Entry 8QKT (X-ray diffraction, 3.26 A resolution); this record covers chains CCC and JJJ of the 10 polymer chains in the assembly.

[Chain CCC]
Molecule: Histone H2A
Organism: Homo sapiens
UniProtKB: H2QSF5 (H2QSF5_PANTR); residues 14-118 here correspond to UniProt positions 15-119 (UniProt number = residue number + 1)
Amino-acid sequence (105 residues; row label = number of the first residue in the row):
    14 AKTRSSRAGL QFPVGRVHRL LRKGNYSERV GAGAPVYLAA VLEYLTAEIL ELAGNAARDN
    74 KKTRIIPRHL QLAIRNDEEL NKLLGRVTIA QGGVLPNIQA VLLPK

[Chain JJJ]
Molecule: 167-nt DNA strand
Organism: synthetic construct
Sequence (167 nucleotides; numbered -83 to 83; the number before each row is that of its first residue; numbers below 1 keep their minus sign (DA-83 is residue -83)):
   -83 ATCTTTTTTT TTTCACAATC CCGGTGCCGA GGCCGCTCAA TTGGTCGTAG ACAGCTCTAG
   -23 CACCGCTTAA ACGCACGTAC GGATTCCGTA CGTGCGTTTA AGCGGTGCTA GAGCTGTCTA
    37 CGACCAATTG AGCGGCCTCG GCACCGGGAT TGTGAAAAAA AAAAGAT
Metal / ion sites: Mn2+ site 1 near DG-61 (its only coordinating residue here); Mn2+ site 2 near DG-34 (its only coordinating residue here); Mn2+ site 3 near DG-3 (its only coordinating residue here); Mn2+ site 4 near DG38 (its only coordinating residue here); Mn2+ site 5 near DG50 (its only coordinating residue here); Mn2+ site 6 near DG63 (its only coordinating residue here)

[Interface between chain CCC and chain JJJ]
Pairs across the interface (15; chain CCC residue first):
  Arg29(CCC) with DG48(JJJ), hydrogen bond to the phosphate; DC49(JJJ), salt bridge to the phosphate
  Arg35(CCC) with DA39(JJJ), phosphate contact
  Arg42(CCC) with DG38(JJJ), hydrogen bond to the sugar; DA39(JJJ), sugar contact
  Val43(CCC) with DG38(JJJ), sugar contact; DA39(JJJ), hydrogen bond to the phosphate
  Gly44(CCC) with DG38(JJJ), phosphate contact
  Ala45(CCC) with DG38(JJJ), phosphate contact
  Lys75(CCC) with DC58(JJJ), phosphate contact; DA59(JJJ), salt bridge to the phosphate
  Thr76(CCC) with DG57(JJJ), sugar contact; DC58(JJJ), hydrogen bond to the phosphate
  Arg77(CCC) with DG57(JJJ), hydrogen bond to the sugar; DC58(JJJ), hydrogen bond to the phosphate
Other interface residues (no listed pair), chain CCC (13 interface residues in all): Thr16, Pro26, His31, Lys74
Other interface residues (no listed pair), chain JJJ (9 interface residues in all): DC37, DA47

[Overview]
The interface between chain CCC and chain JJJ involves 13 residues on one side and 9 on the other; the
contacts include 6 hydrogen bonds and 2 salt bridges. Among the polar pairs are Arg42(CCC)-DG38(JJJ),
Arg77(CCC)-DG57(JJJ) and Arg29(CCC)-DG48(JJJ).
Chain CCC is Histone H2A (Homo sapiens) and chain JJJ is a 167-nt DNA strand (synthetic construct); the
structure, Structure of a nucleosome composed of a palindromic 167-base pair blunt-ended DNA fragment, was
determined by X-ray diffraction.
